Entry 4ZI7 (X-ray diffraction, 2.51 A resolution); this record covers chains D and E of the 6 polymer chains in the assembly.

# Chain D
Molecule: Tubulin beta chain
Organism: Sus scrofa
Reference sequence: P02554 (TBB_PIG); the author numbering skips numbers that UniProt does not, so the offset changes along the chain: 1-42 = UniProt 1-42; 45-360 = UniProt 43-358; 369-455 = UniProt 359-445
Chain sequence (445 residues; each row starts with the number of its first residue; note: 10 numbers in that range are skipped by the numbering (no residue carries them; nothing is unmodelled there)):
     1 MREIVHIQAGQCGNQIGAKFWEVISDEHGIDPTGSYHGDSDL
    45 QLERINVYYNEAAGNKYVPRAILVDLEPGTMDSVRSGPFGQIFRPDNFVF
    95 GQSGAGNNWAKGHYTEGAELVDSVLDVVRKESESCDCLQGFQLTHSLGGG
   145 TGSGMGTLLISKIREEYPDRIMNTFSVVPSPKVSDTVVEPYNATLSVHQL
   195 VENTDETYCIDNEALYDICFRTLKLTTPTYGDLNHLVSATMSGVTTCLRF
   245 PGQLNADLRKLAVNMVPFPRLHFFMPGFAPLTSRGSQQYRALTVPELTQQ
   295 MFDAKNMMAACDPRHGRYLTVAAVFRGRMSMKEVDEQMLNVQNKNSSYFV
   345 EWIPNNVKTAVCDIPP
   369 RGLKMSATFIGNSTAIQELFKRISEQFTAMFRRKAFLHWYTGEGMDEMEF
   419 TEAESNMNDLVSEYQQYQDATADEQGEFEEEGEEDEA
Disordered / not traced: 277-285, 442-455
Ligand contacts: GDP (guanosine-5'-diphosphate): G10, Q11, C12, Q15, I16, D69, S140, G142, G143, G144, T145, G146, V171, P173, V177, S178, E183, N206, L209, Y224, L227, N228
Swiss-Prot annotation at these positions:
  - motif: M1 to I4 (MREI motif)
  - binding site (GTP): Q11, E71, S140, G144, T145, G146, N206, N228
  - binding site (Mg(2+)): E71
  - modified residue: S40 (Phosphoserine), K60 (N6-acetyllysine), S174 (Phosphoserine), T287 (Phosphothreonine), T292 (Phosphothreonine), R320 (Omega-N-methylarginine), E448 (5-glutamyl polyglutamate)
  - cross-link (Glycyl lysine isopeptide (Lys-Gly)): K60 (interchain with G-Cter in ubiquitin), K326 (interchain with G-Cter in ubiquitin)
From the paper describing this entry:
  - binding site for the ligand 4SL: V177, D179, Y210, P222, Y224, L227

# Chain E
Molecule: Stathmin-4
Organism: Rattus norvegicus
Reference sequence: P63043 (STMN4_RAT); residues 5-145 here correspond to UniProt positions 49-189 (UniProt number = residue number + 44)
Chain sequence (143 residues; numbered 3 to 145; the number before each row is that of its first residue):
     3 MADMEVIELNKCTSGQSFEVILKPPSFDGVPEFNASLPRRRDPSLEEIQK
    53 KLEAAEERRKYQEAELLKHLAEKREHEREVIQKAIEENNNFIKMAKEKLA
   103 QKMESNKENREAHLAAMLERLQEKDKHAEEVRKNKELKEEASR
Disordered / not traced: 3-5, 29-43, 144-145
Sequence notes: expression tag (3-4)
Swiss-Prot annotation at these positions:
  - modified residue: S46 (Phosphoserine)

# Chain D / chain E interface
Residue-residue contacts (26; chain D residue first):
  Y108(D) - H129(E)  hydrogen bond
  Y108(D) - A130(E)  hydrophobic
  Y108(D) - V133(E)  hydrophobic
  Y108(D) - R134(E)  hydrogen bond (backbone-side chain)
  A112(D) - R134(E)
  S155(D) - L123(E)
  S155(D) - K126(E)
  K156(D) - D127(E)  salt bridge
  R158(D) - L123(E)
  E159(D) - L120(E)
  E159(D) - L123(E)
  E159(D) - Q124(E)  hydrogen bond
  E159(D) - D127(E)
  P162(D) - L116(E)  hydrophobic
  P162(D) - M119(E)  hydrophobic
  Q193(D) - K126(E)  hydrogen bond
  N197(D) - L123(E)
  N197(D) - K126(E)
  T409(D) - K140(E)  hydrogen bond (backbone-side chain)
  G410(D) - K137(E)
  E411(D) - V133(E)
  E411(D) - K137(E)  salt bridge
  G412(D) - V133(E)
  G412(D) - N136(E)
  G412(D) - K137(E)
  E417(D) - H129(E)  salt bridge
Other interface residues (no listed pair), chain D (17 interface residues in all): T109, D163, M413
Other interface residues (no listed pair), chain E (15 interface residues in all): R112

# Overview
Chain D and chain E form an interface of 17 and 15 residues respectively, with 5 hydrogen bonds and 3 salt
bridges. Among the polar pairs are K156(D)-D127(E), E411(D)-K137(E) and E417(D)-H129(E). Chain D binds GDP.
The paper reports a binding site for the ligand 4SL at V177(D), D179(D) and Y210(D) among others.
Here chain D is Tubulin beta chain (Sus scrofa) and chain E is Stathmin-4 (Rattus norvegicus). Entry 4ZI7
(Crystal structure of tubulin-stathmin-ttl-HTI286 complex) was determined by X-ray diffraction (same
publication as 4ZHQ, 4ZOL and 5BMV).
